Entry 8CPJ (X-ray diffraction, 2.40 A resolution); this record covers chain A.

# Chain A
Molecule: Peroxisome proliferator-activated receptor gamma
From: Homo sapiens
Reference sequence: P37231 (PPARG_HUMAN); residues 203-477 here correspond to UniProt positions 231-505 (UniProt number = residue number + 28)
Amino-acid sequence (277 residues; each row starts with the number of its first residue):
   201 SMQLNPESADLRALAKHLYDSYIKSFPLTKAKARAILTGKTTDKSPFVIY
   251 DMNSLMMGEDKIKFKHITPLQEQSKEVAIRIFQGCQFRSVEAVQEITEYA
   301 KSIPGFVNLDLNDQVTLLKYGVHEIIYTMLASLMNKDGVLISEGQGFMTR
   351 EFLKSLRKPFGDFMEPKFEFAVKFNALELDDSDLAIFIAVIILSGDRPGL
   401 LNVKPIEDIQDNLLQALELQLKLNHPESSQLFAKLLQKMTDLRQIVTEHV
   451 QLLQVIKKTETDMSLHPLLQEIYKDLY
Not modelled in the structure: 201, 263-267, 477
Differences from the reference sequence: expression tag (201-202)
Curated features (UniProtKB/Swiss-Prot):
  - motif: Pro467 to Asp475 (9aaTAD)
  - binding site (rosiglitazone): Gln286 to Ser289, His323, His449, Tyr473
  - cross-link: Lys224 (Glycyl lysine isopeptide (Lys-Gly) (interchain with G-Cter in ubiquitin))

# Summary
Curated annotation (UniProt) lists 7 rosiglitazone-binding residues.
Chain A is Peroxisome proliferator-activated receptor gamma (Homo sapiens); the structure, Crystal structure
of PPAR gamma (PPARG) in an inactive form, was determined by X-ray diffraction together with 8ATY, 8ATZ, 8CPH
and 8CPI from the same study.
